4C24 - chain A; structure by X-ray diffraction, 1.50 A resolution.

== Chain A ==
Molecule: L-fuculose phosphate aldolase
Source organism: Streptococcus pneumoniae
Notes: EC 4.1.2.17
Reference sequence: Q04I08 (Q04I08_STRP2); residue numbers follow UniProt; this construct covers 2-212
Amino-acid sequence (217 residues; each row starts with the number of its first residue; numbers below 1 keep their minus sign (Gly-4 is residue -4)):
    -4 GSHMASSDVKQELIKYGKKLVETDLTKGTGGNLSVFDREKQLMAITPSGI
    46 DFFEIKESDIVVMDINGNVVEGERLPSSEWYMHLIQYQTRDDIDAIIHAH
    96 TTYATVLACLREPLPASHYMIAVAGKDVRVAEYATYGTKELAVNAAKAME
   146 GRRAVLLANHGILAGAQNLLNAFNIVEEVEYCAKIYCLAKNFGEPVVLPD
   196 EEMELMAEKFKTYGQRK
Unresolved in the structure: 207-212
Differences from the reference sequence: expression tag (-4 to 1)
Bound ions: Ni2+: Gly-4, Ser-3, His-2; Zn2+: Gly25, His93, His95, His155

== Summary ==
Gly-4, Ser-3 and His-2 form the Ni2+ site. The Zn2+ site is built by Gly25, His93, His95 and His155.
Chain A is L-fuculose phosphate aldolase (Streptococcus pneumoniae); the structure, L-fuculose 1-phosphate
aldolase, was determined by X-ray diffraction together with 4C25, 4C20, 4C21, 4C22 and 4C23 from the same
study.
